7FNT - chains A and B; structure by X-ray diffraction, 1.61 A resolution.

Chain A:
Name: Pre-mRNA-splicing factor 8
Organism: Saccharomyces cerevisiae S288C
Reference sequence: P33334 (PRP8_YEAST); residue numbers follow UniProt; this construct covers 1836-2090
Amino-acid sequence (258 residues; row label = number of the first residue in the row):
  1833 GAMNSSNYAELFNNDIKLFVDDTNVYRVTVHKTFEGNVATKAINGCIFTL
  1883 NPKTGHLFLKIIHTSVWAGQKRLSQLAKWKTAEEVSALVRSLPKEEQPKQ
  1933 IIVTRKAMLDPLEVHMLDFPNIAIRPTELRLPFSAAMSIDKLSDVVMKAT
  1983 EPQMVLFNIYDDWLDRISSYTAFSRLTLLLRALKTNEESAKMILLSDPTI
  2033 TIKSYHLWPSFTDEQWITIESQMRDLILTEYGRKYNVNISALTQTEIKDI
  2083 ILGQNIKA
Unresolved in the structure: 2070-2090
Sequence notes: expression tag (1833-1835)
Swiss-Prot annotation at these positions:
  - mutagenesis: Asp1853 (D1853A: Alters protein folding. Severely impaired growth. Strongly reduced growth at 35 degrees Celsius; when associated with A-1854; D1853N: Reduced growth at 30 degrees Celsius ...), Asp1854 (D1854A: Reduced growth at 30 degrees Celsius. Strongly reduced growth at 16 degrees Celsius. Strongly reduced growth at 35 degrees Celsius; when associated with A-1853 ...), Thr1855 (T1855A: Reduced growth at 30 degrees Celsius. Strongly reduced growth at 16 degrees Celsius), Thr1936 (T1936A: Reduced growth at 30 degrees Celsius. Strongly reduced growth at 16 degrees Celsius), Arg1937 (R1937K: Severely impaired growth. Reduced growth at 30 degrees Celsius. Strongly reduced growth at 16 degrees Celsius)

Chain B:
Name: A1 cistron-splicing factor AAR2
Organism: Saccharomyces cerevisiae S288C
Reference sequence: P32357 (AAR2_YEAST); aligned to UniProt positions 1-317 over residues 1-317
Amino-acid sequence (308 residues; numbered -3 to 317; 13 numbers in that range are skipped by the numbering (no residue carries them; nothing is unmodelled there); the number before each row is that of its first residue; numbers below 1 keep their minus sign (Gly-3 is residue -3)):
    -3 GAMAMNTVPFTSAPIEVTIGIDQYSFNVKENQPFHGIKDIPIGHVHVIHF
    47 QHADNSSMRYGYWFDCRMGNFYIQYDPKDGLYKMMEERDGAKFENIVHNF
    97 KERQMMVSYPKIDEDDTWYNLTEFVQMDKIRKIVRKDENQFSYVDSSMTT
   147 VQENEL
   166 SSSSSDPAHSLNYTVINFKSREAIRPGHEMEDFLDKSYYLNTVMLQGIFK
   216 NSSNYFGELQFAFLNAMFFGNYGSSLQWHAMIELICSSATVPKHMLDKLD
   266 EILYYQIKTLPEQYSDILLNERVWNICLYSSFQKNSLHNTEKIMENKYPE
   316 LL
Unresolved in the structure: -3 to 0, 166-169
Sequence notes: expression tag (-3 to 0); conflict Ser166 (Leu153 in P32357), Ser167 (Lys154 in P32357), Ser170 (Asp in P32357)
Small-molecule neighbours:
  - VYB (2-{[(3-bromophenyl)methyl]amino}ethan-1-ol), molecule 1: Pro5, Phe6, Thr7, Tyr68, Gln70, Glu83, Lys88, Phe89, Ile92, Phe96
  - VYB, molecule 2: Ile17, Tyr20, Ser21, Phe22, Val103, Ser104, Pro106
  - VYB, molecule 3: Ala231, Gly235, Asn236, Tyr237, Ser240, Ile282
Swiss-Prot annotation at these positions:
  - region: Leu261 to Ile282 (Leucine-zipper)
  - modified residue: Ser253 (Phosphoserine), Thr274 (Phosphothreonine)

Interface between chain A and chain B:
Contacting residue pairs (17):
  Gln1907(A) - Met195(B)
  Gln1907(A) - Leu199(B)
  Leu1908(A) - Met195(B)  hydrophobic
  Trp1911(A) - Glu194(B)
  Trp1911(A) - Met195(B)
  Trp1911(A) - Phe198(B)  hydrophobic
  Asp1942(A) - Lys184(B)  salt bridge
  Asp1942(A) - Phe198(B)
  Glu1945(A) - Lys184(B)  salt bridge
  Val1946(A) - Ile189(B)  hydrophobic
  Val1946(A) - Glu194(B)
  Val1946(A) - Phe198(B)  hydrophobic
  His1947(A) - Glu194(B)
  Leu1949(A) - Lys184(B)
  Leu1949(A) - Ser185(B)
  Leu1949(A) - Arg186(B)
  Asp1950(A) - Arg186(B)  salt bridge

Overview:
9 residues of chain A and 8 residues of chain B are in contact; the contacts include 3 salt bridges. Among the
polar pairs are Asp1942(A)-Lys184(B), Glu1945(A)-Lys184(B) and Asp1950(A)-Arg186(B). Chain B binds 3 copies of
compound VYB. From UniProt: 5 mutagenesis sites on chain A.
Here chain A is Pre-mRNA-splicing factor 8 and chain B is A1 cistron-splicing factor AAR2, both from
Saccharomyces cerevisiae S288C. Entry 7FNT (PanDDA analysis group deposition -- Aar2/RNaseH in complex with
fragment P07E12 from the F2X-Universal Library) was determined by X-ray diffraction (same publication as 5ST0,
5ST1, 5ST2, 5ST3, 5ST4, 5ST5 and 248 further entries).
